6FKF - chains C and d of the 26 polymer chains in the assembly; structure by electron microscopy, 3.15 A resolution.

# Chain C
Molecule: ATP synthase subunit alpha, chloroplastic
Organism: Spinacia oleracea
Notes: EC 3.6.3.14
UniProt: P06450 (ATPA_SPIOL); residue numbers follow UniProt; this construct covers 1-507
Amino-acid sequence (507 residues; row label = number of the first residue in the row):
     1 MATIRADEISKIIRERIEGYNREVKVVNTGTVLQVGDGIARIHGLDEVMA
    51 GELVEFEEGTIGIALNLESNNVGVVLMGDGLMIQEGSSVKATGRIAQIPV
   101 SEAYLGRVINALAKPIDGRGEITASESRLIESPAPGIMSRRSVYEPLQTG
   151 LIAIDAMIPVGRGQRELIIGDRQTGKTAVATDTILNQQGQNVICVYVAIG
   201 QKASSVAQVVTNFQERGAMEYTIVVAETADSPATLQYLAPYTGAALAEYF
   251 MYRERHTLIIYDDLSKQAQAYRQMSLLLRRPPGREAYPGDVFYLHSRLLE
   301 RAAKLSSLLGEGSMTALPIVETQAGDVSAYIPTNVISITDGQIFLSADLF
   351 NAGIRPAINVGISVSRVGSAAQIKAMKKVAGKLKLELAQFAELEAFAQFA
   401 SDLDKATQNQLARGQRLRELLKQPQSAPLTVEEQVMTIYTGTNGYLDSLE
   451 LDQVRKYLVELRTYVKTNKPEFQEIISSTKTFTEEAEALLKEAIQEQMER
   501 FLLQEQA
Not modelled in the structure: 1-4, 504-507
UniProt features mapped onto this chain:
  - binding site (ATP): Gly170 to Thr177
  - site: Ser363 (Required for activity)
Ion coordination: Mg2+: Thr177 (together with ATP)
Ligand contacts: ATP (adenosine-5'-triphosphate): Asp171, Arg172, Gln173, Thr174, Gly175, Lys176, Thr177, Ala178, Phe350, Arg355, Pro356, Gln423, Pro424, Gln425

# Chain d
Molecule: ATP synthase delta chain, chloroplastic
Organism: Spinacia oleracea
UniProt: P11402 (ATPD_SPIOL); numbering as in UniProt (aligned over 1-257)
Amino-acid sequence (257 residues; numbered 1 to 257; the number before each row is that of its first residue):
     1 MAALQNPVALQSRTTTAVAALSTSSTTSTPKPFSLSFSSSTATFNPLRLK
    51 ILTASKLTAKPRGGALGTRMVDSTASRYASALADVADVTGTLEATNSDVE
   101 KLIRIFSEEPVYYFFANPVISIDNKRSVLDEIITTSGLQPHTANFINILI
   151 DSERINLVKEILNEFEDVFNKITGTEVAVVTSVVKLENDHLAQIAKGVQK
   201 ITGAKNVRIKTVIDPSLVAGFTIRYGNEGSKLVDMSVKKQLEEIAAQLEM
   251 DDVTLAV
Not modelled in the structure: 1-70, 250-257

# Chain C / chain d interface
Contacting residue pairs - 24 pairs, chain C then chain d:
  Arg5(C) with Ser152(d), hydrogen bond (side chain-backbone); Arg154(d)
  Glu8(C) with Thr74(d), hydrogen bond; Arg77(d), hydrogen bond (backbone-side chain); Tyr78(d), hydrogen bond; Arg154(d), salt bridge
  Ser10(C) with Arg77(d); Ser80(d); Ala81(d), hydrogen bond (side chain-backbone)
  Ile13(C) with Tyr78(d); Ala81(d), hydrophobic
  Arg14(C) with Ala81(d); Asp84(d), salt bridge; Val85(d)
  Arg16(C) with Ile148(d)
  Ile17(C) with His141(d); Asn144(d), hydrogen bond (backbone-side chain); Ile148(d), hydrophobic
  Glu18(C) with Val85(d)
  Tyr20(C) with Asn144(d); Asn147(d); Ile148(d), hydrophobic; Asp151(d)
  Asn21(C) with Asn144(d)
Also at the interface, not in a pair above, chain C (11 interface residues in all): Ile9
Also at the interface, not in a pair above, chain d (17 interface residues in all): Leu82, Arg126, Phe145
From the paper, about this interface:
  - interface residues, chain C: Ser10(C)

# In short
11 residues of chain C face 17 of chain d across their interface; the contacts include 6 hydrogen bonds and 2
salt bridges. Polar contacts include Glu8(C)-Arg154(d), Arg14(C)-Asp84(d) and Arg5(C)-Ser152(d). Ligands of
chain C: ATP. From UniProt: 8 ATP-binding residues on chain C. From the paper: the interface residue Ser10(C).
Here chain C is ATP synthase subunit alpha, chloroplastic and chain d is ATP synthase delta chain,
chloroplastic, both from Spinacia oleracea. Entry 6FKF (Chloroplast F1Fo conformation 1) was determined by
electron microscopy (same publication as 6FKH and 6FKI).
